PDB entry 9CF2 | electron microscopy, 3.15 A resolution | chains P and Y of the 7 polymer chains in the assembly

[Chain P]
Molecule: Maltose/maltodextrin-binding periplasmic protein, Parasitella parasitica Fanzor 1
Organism: Parasitella parasitica
UniProtKB: chimeric construct of P0AEX9, A0A0B7NJM7: residues -390 to -25 from P0AEX9 (MALE_ECOLI) positions 27-392 (UniProt number = residue number + 417); residues 3-850 from A0A0B7NJM7 positions 2-849 (UniProt number = residue number - 1)
Amino-acid sequence (1259 residues; row label = number of the first residue in the row; numbers below 1 keep their minus sign (Met-408 is residue -408)):
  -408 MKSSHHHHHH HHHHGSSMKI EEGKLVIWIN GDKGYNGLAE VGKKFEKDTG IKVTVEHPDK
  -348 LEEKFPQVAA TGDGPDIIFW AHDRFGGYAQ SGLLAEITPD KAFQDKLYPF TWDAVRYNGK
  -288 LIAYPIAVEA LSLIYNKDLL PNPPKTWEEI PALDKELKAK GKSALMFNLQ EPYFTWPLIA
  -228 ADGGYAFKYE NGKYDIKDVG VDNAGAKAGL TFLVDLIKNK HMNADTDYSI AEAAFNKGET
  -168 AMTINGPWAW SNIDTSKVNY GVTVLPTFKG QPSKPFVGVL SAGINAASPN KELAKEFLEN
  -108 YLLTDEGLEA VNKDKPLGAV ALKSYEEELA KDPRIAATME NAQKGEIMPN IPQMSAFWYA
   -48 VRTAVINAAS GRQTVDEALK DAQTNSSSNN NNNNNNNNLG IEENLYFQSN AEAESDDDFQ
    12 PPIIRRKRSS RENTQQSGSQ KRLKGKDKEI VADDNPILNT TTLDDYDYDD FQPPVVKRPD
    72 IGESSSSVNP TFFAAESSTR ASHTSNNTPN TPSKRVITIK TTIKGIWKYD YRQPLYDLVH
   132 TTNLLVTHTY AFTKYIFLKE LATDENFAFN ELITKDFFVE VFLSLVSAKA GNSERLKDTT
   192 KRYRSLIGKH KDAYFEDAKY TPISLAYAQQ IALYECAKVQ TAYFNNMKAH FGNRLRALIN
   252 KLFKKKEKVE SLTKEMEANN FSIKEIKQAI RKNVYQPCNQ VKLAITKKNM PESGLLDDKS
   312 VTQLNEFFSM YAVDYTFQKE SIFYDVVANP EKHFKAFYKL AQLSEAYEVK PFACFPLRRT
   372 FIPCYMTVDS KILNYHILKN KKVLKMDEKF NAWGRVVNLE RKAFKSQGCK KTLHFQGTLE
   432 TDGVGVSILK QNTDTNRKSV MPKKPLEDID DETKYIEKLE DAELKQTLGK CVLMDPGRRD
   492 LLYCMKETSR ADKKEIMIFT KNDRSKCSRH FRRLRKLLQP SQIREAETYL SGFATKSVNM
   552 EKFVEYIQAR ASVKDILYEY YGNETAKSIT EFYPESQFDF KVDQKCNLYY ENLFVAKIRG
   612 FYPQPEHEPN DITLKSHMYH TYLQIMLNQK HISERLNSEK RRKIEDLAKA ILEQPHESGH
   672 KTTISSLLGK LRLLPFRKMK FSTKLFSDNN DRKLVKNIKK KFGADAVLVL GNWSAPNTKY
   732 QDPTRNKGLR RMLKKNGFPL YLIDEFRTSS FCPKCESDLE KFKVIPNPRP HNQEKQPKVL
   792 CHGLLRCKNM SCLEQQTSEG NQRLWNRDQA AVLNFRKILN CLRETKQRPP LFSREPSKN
Unresolved in the structure: -408 to 102, 449-464, 845-850
Sequence notes: expression tag (-408 to -391); linker (-24 to 2)
Metal / ion sites: Mg2+: Asp486, Glu756 (shared with DT11(Y), DT12(Y) of chain Y); Zn2+: Cys763, Cys766, Cys798, Cys803
Reported in the primary citation:
  - binding site for DNA target strand: Arg448

[Chain Y]
Molecule: DNA substrate model
Organism: synthetic construct
Sequence (12 nucleotides; each row starts with the number of its first residue):
     3 TTTTTTTTTT TT
Metal / ion sites: Mg2+: DT11, DT12 (shared with Asp486(P), Glu756(P) of chain P)

[Interface between chain P and chain Y]
Residue-residue contacts (28):
  Lys278(P) - DT8(Y)  salt bridge to the phosphate
  Arg282(P) - DT6(Y)  hydrogen bond to the phosphate
  Arg282(P) - DT7(Y)  salt bridge to the phosphate
  Tyr286(P) - DT6(Y)  phosphate contact
  Lys293(P) - DT6(Y)  salt bridge to the phosphate
  Asp486(P) - DT12(Y)  phosphate contact
  Arg489(P) - DT12(Y)  phosphate contact
  Arg489(P) - DT13(Y)  phosphate contact
  Arg490(P) - DT13(Y)  phosphate contact
  Trp724(P) - DT11(Y)  hydrogen bond to the base
  Trp724(P) - DT12(Y)  sugar contact
  Gln732(P) - DT13(Y)  sugar contact
  Glu756(P) - DT10(Y)  phosphate contact
  Glu756(P) - DT11(Y)  sugar contact
  Glu756(P) - DT12(Y)  phosphate contact
  Phe757(P) - DT9(Y)  phosphate contact
  Phe757(P) - DT10(Y)  sugar contact
  Arg758(P) - DT10(Y)  salt bridge to the phosphate
  Arg758(P) - DT11(Y)  phosphate contact
  Thr759(P) - DT11(Y)  hydrogen bond to the phosphate
  Ser760(P) - DT11(Y)  hydrogen bond to the phosphate
  Ser760(P) - DT12(Y)  phosphate contact
  Ser761(P) - DT11(Y)  hydrogen bond to the phosphate
  Arg780(P) - DT14(Y)  sugar contact
  His793(P) - DT12(Y)  sugar contact
  His793(P) - DT13(Y)  salt bridge to the phosphate
  Arg818(P) - DT12(Y)  salt bridge to the phosphate
  Arg818(P) - DT13(Y)  salt bridge to the phosphate
Interface residues without a listed pair, chain P (20 interface residues in all): Pro487, Gly488

[Summary]
20 residues of chain P and 9 residues of chain Y are in contact, with 5 hydrogen bonds and 7 salt bridges.
Polar contacts include Trp724(P)-DT11(Y), Arg282(P)-DT6(Y) and Thr759(P)-DT11(Y). Asp486(P), Glu756(P),
DT11(Y) and DT12(Y) coordinate Mg2+. Cys763(P), Cys766(P), Cys798(P) and Cys803(P) form the Zn2+ site. From
the paper: a binding site for DNA target strand at Arg448(P).
Here chain P is Maltose/maltodextrin-binding periplasmic protein, Parasitella parasitica Fanzor 1 (Parasitella
parasitica) and chain Y is DNA substrate model (synthetic construct). Entry 9CF2 (Parasitella parasitica
Fanzor (PpFz) State 3) was determined by electron microscopy together with 9CER, 9CES, 9CET, 9CEU, 9CEV, 9CEW
and 6 further entries from the same study.
